8W6B - chains C and D of the 8 polymer chains in the assembly; structure by X-ray diffraction, 2.39 A resolution.

== Chain C (and D) ==
Name: RB1-inducible coiled-coil protein 1
From: Homo sapiens
Notes: chain D of this document is another copy of the same molecule, construct and numbering; everything in this record applies to it too
UniProtKB: Q8TDY2 (RBCC1_HUMAN); numbering as in UniProt (aligned over 1343-1395)
Sequence (57 residues; each row starts with the number of its first residue):
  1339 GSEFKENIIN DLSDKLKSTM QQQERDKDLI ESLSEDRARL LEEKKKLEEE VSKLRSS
Construct notes: expression tag (1339-1342)
Curated features (UniProtKB/Swiss-Prot):
  - modified residue: S1370 (Phosphoserine)

== Chain C / chain D interface ==
Residue-residue contacts (43; chain C residue first):
  K1343(C) - I1347(D)
  I1347(C) - I1347(D)  hydrophobic
  I1347(C) - L1350(D)
  L1350(C) - L1350(D)  hydrophobic
  S1351(C) - L1350(D)
  L1354(C) - K1353(D)
  L1354(C) - L1354(D)
  L1354(C) - T1357(D)
  T1357(C) - L1354(D)
  T1357(C) - T1357(D)
  Q1361(C) - T1357(D)
  Q1361(C) - Q1360(D)
  Q1361(C) - Q1361(D)
  D1364(C) - I1368(D)
  L1367(C) - I1368(D)  hydrophobic
  I1368(C) - D1364(D)
  I1368(C) - L1367(D)  hydrophobic
  I1368(C) - I1368(D)  hydrophobic
  L1371(C) - S1372(D)
  L1371(C) - R1375(D)
  D1374(C) - R1375(D)  salt bridge
  R1375(C) - L1371(D)
  R1375(C) - D1374(D)  salt bridge
  R1375(C) - L1378(D)
  L1378(C) - R1375(D)
  L1378(C) - L1378(D)  hydrophobic
  L1378(C) - L1379(D)  hydrophobic
  L1378(C) - K1382(D)
  L1379(C) - L1378(D)
  E1381(C) - K1382(D)  salt bridge
  K1382(C) - L1378(D)
  K1382(C) - E1381(D)  salt bridge
  K1382(C) - L1385(D)
  L1385(C) - K1382(D)
  L1385(C) - E1386(D)
  E1386(C) - L1385(D)
  E1388(C) - R1393(D)  salt bridge
  V1389(C) - L1385(D)  hydrophobic
  V1389(C) - E1388(D)
  V1389(C) - V1389(D)  hydrophobic
  L1392(C) - R1393(D)
  R1393(C) - E1388(D)  salt bridge
  R1393(C) - L1392(D)
Also at the interface, not in a pair above, chain C (26 interface residues in all): K1353, M1358, S1372
Also at the interface, not in a pair above, chain D (27 interface residues in all): I1346, S1351, M1358

== Summary ==
The interface between chain C and chain D involves 26 residues on one side and 27 on the other; the contacts
include 6 salt bridges. Among the polar pairs are D1374(C)-R1375(D), E1381(C)-K1382(D) and E1388(C)-R1393(D).
Chain C and chain D are both RB1-inducible coiled-coil protein 1 (Homo sapiens); the structure, crystal
structure of TAX1BP1 SKICH domain in complex with RB1CC1 coiled-coil domain, was determined by X-ray
diffraction, deposited together with 8W6A.
